PDB entry 7SAD | electron microscopy, 3.96 A resolution | chains C and D of the 4 polymer chains in the assembly

# Chain C
Protein: Glutamate receptor ionotropic, NMDA 1
Source organism: Rattus norvegicus
Reference sequence: P35439 (NMDZ1_RAT); residues 1-847 here = UniProt positions 1-847
Sequence (847 residues; row label = number of the first residue in the row):
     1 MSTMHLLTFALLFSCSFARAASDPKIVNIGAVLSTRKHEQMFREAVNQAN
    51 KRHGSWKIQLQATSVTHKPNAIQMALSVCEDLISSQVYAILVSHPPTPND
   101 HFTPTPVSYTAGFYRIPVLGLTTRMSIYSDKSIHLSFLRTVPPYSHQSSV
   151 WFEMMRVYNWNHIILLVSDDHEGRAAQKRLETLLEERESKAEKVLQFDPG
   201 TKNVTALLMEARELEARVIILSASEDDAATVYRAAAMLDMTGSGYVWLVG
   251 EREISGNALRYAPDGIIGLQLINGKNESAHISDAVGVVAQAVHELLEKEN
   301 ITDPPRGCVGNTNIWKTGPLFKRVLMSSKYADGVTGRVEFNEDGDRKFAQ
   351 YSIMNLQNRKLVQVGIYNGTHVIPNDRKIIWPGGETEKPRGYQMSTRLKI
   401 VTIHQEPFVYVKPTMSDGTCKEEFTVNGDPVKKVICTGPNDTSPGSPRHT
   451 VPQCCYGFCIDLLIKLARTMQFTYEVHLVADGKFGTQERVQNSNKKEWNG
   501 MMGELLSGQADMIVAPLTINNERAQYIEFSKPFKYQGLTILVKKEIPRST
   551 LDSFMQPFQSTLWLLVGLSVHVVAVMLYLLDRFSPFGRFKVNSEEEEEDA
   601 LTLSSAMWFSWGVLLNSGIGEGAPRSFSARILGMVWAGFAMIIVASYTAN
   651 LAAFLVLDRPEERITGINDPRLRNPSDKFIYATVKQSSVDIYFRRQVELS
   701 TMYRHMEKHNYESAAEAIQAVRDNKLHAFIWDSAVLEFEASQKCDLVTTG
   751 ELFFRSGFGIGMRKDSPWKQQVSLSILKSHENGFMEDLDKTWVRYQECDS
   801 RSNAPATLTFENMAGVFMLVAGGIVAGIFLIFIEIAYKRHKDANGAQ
Not modelled in the structure: 1-24, 53-57, 585-601, 842-847
Disulfide bonds: Cys79-Cys308, Cys420-Cys454, Cys744-Cys798
Covalent attachments: N-acetylglucosamine (NAG) linked to Asn368
Differences from the reference sequence: conflict Ser22 (Cys in P35439), Gln61 (Asn in P35439), Asp239 (Asn in P35439), Gln350 (Asn in P35439), Gln471 (Asn in P35439), Gln491 (Asn in P35439), Gln771 (Asn in P35439), Asn844 (Arg in P35439), Gly845 (Arg in P35439), Ala846 (Lys in P35439)
Curated features (UniProtKB/Swiss-Prot):
  - region: Leu603 to Pro624 (Pore-forming)
  - binding site (glycine): Pro516, Thr518, Arg523, Ser688, Asp732
  - glycosylation (N-linked (GlcNAc...) asparagine): Asn203, Asn276, Asn300, Asn368, Asn440, Asn674
What the authors report for this chain:
  - binding site for Memantine: Val644

# Chain D
Protein: Glutamate receptor ionotropic, NMDA 2B
Source organism: Rattus norvegicus
Reference sequence: Q00960 (NMDE2_RAT); residue numbers follow UniProt; this construct covers 27-852
Sequence (883 residues; numbered -30 to 852; the number before each row is that of its first residue; numbers below 1 keep their minus sign (Met-30 is residue -30)):
   -30 MGTMRLFLLAVLFLFSFARATGWSHPQFEKGGGSGGGSGGSAWSHPQFEK
    20 GALVPRGRSQKSPPSIGIAVILVGTSDEVAIKDAHEKDDFHHLSVVPRVE
    70 LVAMNETDPKSIITRICDLMSDRKIQGVVFADDTDQEAIAQILDFISAQT
   120 LTPILGIHGGSSMIMADKDESSMFFQFGPSIEQQASVMLNIMEEYDWYIF
   170 SIVTTYFPGYQDFVNKIRSTIENSFVGWELEEVLLLDMSLDDGDSKIQNQ
   220 LKKLQSPIILLYCTKEEATYIFEVANSVGLTGYGYTWIVPSLVAGDTDTV
   270 PSEFPTGLISVSYDEWDYGLPARVRDGIAIITTAASDMLSEHSFIPEPKS
   320 SCYNTHEKRIYQSNMLNRYLINVTFEGRNLSFSEDGYQMHPKLVIILLNK
   370 ERKWERVGKWKDKSLQMKYYVWPRMCPETEEQEDDHLSIVTLEEAPFVIV
   420 ESVDPLSGTCMRNTVPCQKRIISENKTDEEPGYIKKCCKGFCIDILKKIS
   470 KSVKFTYDLYLVTNGKHGKKINGTWNGMIGEVVMKRAYMAVGSLTINEER
   520 SEVVDFSVPFIETGISVMVSRSNGTVSPSAFLEPFSADVWVMMFVMLLIV
   570 SAVAVFVFEYFSPVGYNRCLADGREPGGPSFTIGKAIWLLWGLVFNNSVP
   620 VQNPKGTTSKIMVSVWAFFAVIFLASYTANLAAFMIQEEYVDQVSGLSDK
   670 KFQRPNDFSPPFRFGTVPNGSTERNIRNNYAEMHAYMGKFNQRGVDDALL
   720 SLKTGKLDAFIYDAAVLNYMAGRDEGCKLVTIGSGKVFASTGYGIAIQKD
   770 SGWKRQVDLAILQLFGDGEMEELEALWLTGICHNEKNEVMSSQLDIDNMA
   820 GVFYMLGAAMALSLITFICEHLFYWQFRHSFMG
Not modelled in the structure: -30 to 33, 395-402, 580-598, 846-852
Disulfide bonds: Cys86-Cys321, Cys429-Cys456, Cys436-Cys457, Cys746-Cys801
Covalent attachments: N-acetylglucosamine (NAG) linked to Asn491, Asn688
Differences from the reference sequence: expression tag (-30 to 26); conflict Ser849 (Cys in Q00960)
Small-molecule neighbours: Memantine (377): Asn615, Leu643, Ala644, Thr647
Curated features (UniProtKB/Swiss-Prot):
  - region: Lys604 to Pro623 (Pore-forming)
  - binding site (Zn(2+)): His127, Glu284
  - binding site (L-glutamate): Thr514, Arg519, Ser690, Thr691, Asp732
  - site: Asn615 (Functional determinant of NMDA receptors)
  - glycosylation (N-linked (GlcNAc...) asparagine): Asn74, Asn341, Asn348, Asn444, Asn491, Asn542, Asn688
  - mutagenesis: His60 (H60A: Normal zinc binding), His127 (H127A: Reduced zinc binding), Asp283 (D283A: Slightly reduced zinc binding), Glu284 (E284A: Reduced zinc binding), His311 (H311A: Normal zinc binding), His359 (H359A: Normal zinc binding)
What the authors report for this chain:
  - binding site for Memantine: Asn615, Leu643, Ala644, Thr647
  - mutagenesis - N615Q (2.1-fold), L643A (6.6-folds), T647S (6.2-folds): decreased binding to Memantine

# How chain C and chain D interact
Contacting residue pairs (55; chain C residue first):
  Asn70(C) with Cys321(D); Tyr322(D); Asn323(D); Thr324(D)
  Ala71(C) with Phe114(D), hydrophobic
  Ala75(C) with Phe114(D), hydrophobic
  Thr105(C) with Phe114(D)
  Pro106(C) with Phe114(D), hydrophobic
  Tyr109(C) with Asp113(D); Phe114(D)
  Phe113(C) with Pro78(D), hydrophobic; Ala107(D), hydrophobic
  Ser132(C) with Pro177(D)
  Ile133(C) with Ala135(D), hydrophobic
  Cys308(C) with Thr76(D); Asp77(D)
  Val309(C) with Thr76(D); Asp77(D)
  Thr312(C) with Glu75(D); Thr76(D)
  Asn494(C) with Asn184(D)
  Pro557(C) with Gln812(D), hydrogen bond (backbone-backbone); Leu813(D), hydrogen bond (backbone-backbone)
  Phe558(C) with Gln812(D); Leu813(D), hydrophobic
  Gln559(C) with Gln812(D), hydrogen bond (backbone-backbone)
  Thr561(C) with Ile815(D)
  Leu562(C) with Leu813(D)
  Leu565(C) with Phe822(D), hydrophobic
  Asn616(C) with Asn616(D)
  Ser628(C) with Ser832(D); Phe836(D)
  Arg630(C) with Trp607(D)
  Gly633(C) with Trp607(D)
  Met634(C) with Trp607(D); Trp610(D)
  Val635(C) with Ala828(D), hydrophobic
  Ala637(C) with Val618(D), hydrophobic
  Gly638(C) with Phe614(D)
  Phe639(C) with Val821(D), hydrophobic; Phe822(D), hydrophobic
  Met641(C) with Phe614(D), hydrophobic; Leu643(D), hydrophobic
  Ile642(C) with Tyr646(D)
  Ala645(C) with Tyr646(D), hydrophobic
  Ala649(C) with Leu650(D), hydrophobic
  Asn650(C) with Met654(D); Leu813(D)
  Val656(C) with Ile655(D), hydrophobic
  Leu657(C) with Val808(D)
  Pro670(C) with Thr798(D); Gly799(D)
  Arg671(C) with Ile800(D)
  Arg704(C) with Met430(D)
  Glu707(C) with Phe194(D)
Also at the interface, not in a pair above, chain C (51 interface residues in all): Ile72, Ser493, Gln556, Val566, Ala623, Leu632, Trp636, Ala653, Arg673, Asn674, Glu698, Ser700
Also at the interface, not in a pair above, chain D (49 interface residues in all): Gln110, Ser188, Arg431, Phe550, Asn615, Ser617, Ala651, Arg742, Leu795, Asp814, Leu825

# In short
51 residues of chain C face 49 of chain D across their interface; the contacts include 3 hydrogen bonds.
Backbone hydrogen bonds pair Pro557(C)-Gln812(D), Pro557(C)-Leu813(D) and Gln559(C)-Gln812(D). Ligands of
chain D: Memantine. The paper reports a binding site for Memantine at Val644(C) and Asn615(D) among others;
N615Q, L643A and T647S of chain D reduce binding to Memantine.
Chain C is Glutamate receptor ionotropic, NMDA 1 and chain D is Glutamate receptor ionotropic, NMDA 2B, both
from Rattus norvegicus; the structure, Memantine-bound GluN1a-GluN2B NMDA receptors, was determined by
electron microscopy (same publication as 7SAA, 7SAB and 7SAC).
